Entry 5TI6 (X-ray diffraction, 1.70 A resolution); this record covers chain A.

Chain A:
Molecule: Bromodomain-containing protein 4
Organism: Homo sapiens
Reference sequence: O60885 (BRD4_HUMAN), isoform O60885-3; residue numbers follow UniProt; this construct covers 44-168
Amino-acid sequence (127 residues; row label = number of the first residue in the row):
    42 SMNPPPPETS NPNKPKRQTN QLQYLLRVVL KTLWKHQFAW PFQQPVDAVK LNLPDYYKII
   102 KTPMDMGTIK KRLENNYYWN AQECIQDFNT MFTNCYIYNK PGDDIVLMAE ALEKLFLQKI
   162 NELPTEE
Differences from the reference sequence: expression tag (42-43)
Curated features (UniProtKB/Swiss-Prot):
  - site: Asn-140 (Acetylated histone binding)
  - cross-link: Lys-99 (Glycyl lysine isopeptide (Lys-Gly) (interchain with G-Cter in SUMO2))
Small-molecule neighbours: 8841881 (7CO; 2,6-difluoro-N-[3-(2-oxopyrrolidin-1-yl)phenyl]benzene-1-sulfonamide): Trp-81, Pro-82, Phe-83, Val-87, Leu-92, Leu-94, Tyr-97, Cys-136, Tyr-139, Asn-140, Asp-145, Ile-146, Met-149
From the paper describing this entry:
  - binding site for 8841881: Leu-92, Tyr-97, Asn-140

Overview:
Chain A binds 8841881. From the paper: a binding site for 8841881 at Leu-92, Tyr-97 and Asn-140.
Chain A is Bromodomain-containing protein 4 (Homo sapiens); the structure, Crystal structure of the first
bromodomain of human BRD4 in complex with inhibitor 8841881, was determined by X-ray diffraction together with
5TI2, 5TI3, 5TI4, 5TI5 and 5TI7 from the same study.
